PDB entry 3EU4 | X-ray diffraction, 2.30 A resolution | chain A

== Chain A ==
Molecule: BdbD
Source organism: Bacillus subtilis
Reference sequence: O32218 (BDBD_BACSU); residue numbers follow UniProt; this construct covers 37-222
Amino-acid sequence (202 residues; each row starts with the number of its first residue):
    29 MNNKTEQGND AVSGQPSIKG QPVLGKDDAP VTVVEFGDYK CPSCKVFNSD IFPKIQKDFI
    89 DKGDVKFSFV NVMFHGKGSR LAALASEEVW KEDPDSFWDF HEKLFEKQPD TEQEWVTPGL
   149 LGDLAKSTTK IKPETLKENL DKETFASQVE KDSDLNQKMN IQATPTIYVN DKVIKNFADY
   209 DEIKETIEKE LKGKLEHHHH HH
Unresolved in the structure: 29-36, 222-230
Sequence notes: expression tag (29-36, 223-230)
Disulfide bonds: Cys-69/Cys-72
Metal / ion sites: Ca2+: Gln-49, Glu-115, Asp-180
Swiss-Prot annotation at these positions:
  - mutagenesis: His-129 (H129P: Partially restores cytochrome c synthesis in a CcdA-deficient mutant, possibly because the bacteria can no longer oxidize the 2 heme-binding thiol groups in apocytochrome c)
Reported in the primary citation:
  - Ca2+ coordination: Gln-49, Glu-115, Asp-180
  - catalytic residues: Glu-63, Pro-193 (proposed by the authors, not directly observed)

== Overview ==
Gln-49, Glu-115 and Asp-180 coordinate Ca2+. Curated annotation (UniProt) lists one mutagenesis site. The
paper reports catalytic residues Glu-63 and Pro-193; Ca2+ coordination by Gln-49, Glu-115 and Asp-180.
Chain A is BdbD (Bacillus subtilis); the structure, Crystal Structure of BdbD from Bacillus subtilis
(oxidised), was determined by X-ray diffraction (same publication as 3EU3, 3GH9 and 3GHA).
